4YXW - chains C and G of the 9 polymer chains in the assembly; structure by X-ray diffraction, 3.10 A resolution.

== Chain C ==
Molecule: ATP synthase subunit alpha, mitochondrial
Source organism: Bos taurus
Reference sequence: P19483 (ATPA_BOVIN); residues 1-510 here correspond to UniProt positions 44-553 (UniProt number = residue number + 43)
Chain sequence (510 residues; row label = number of the first residue in the row):
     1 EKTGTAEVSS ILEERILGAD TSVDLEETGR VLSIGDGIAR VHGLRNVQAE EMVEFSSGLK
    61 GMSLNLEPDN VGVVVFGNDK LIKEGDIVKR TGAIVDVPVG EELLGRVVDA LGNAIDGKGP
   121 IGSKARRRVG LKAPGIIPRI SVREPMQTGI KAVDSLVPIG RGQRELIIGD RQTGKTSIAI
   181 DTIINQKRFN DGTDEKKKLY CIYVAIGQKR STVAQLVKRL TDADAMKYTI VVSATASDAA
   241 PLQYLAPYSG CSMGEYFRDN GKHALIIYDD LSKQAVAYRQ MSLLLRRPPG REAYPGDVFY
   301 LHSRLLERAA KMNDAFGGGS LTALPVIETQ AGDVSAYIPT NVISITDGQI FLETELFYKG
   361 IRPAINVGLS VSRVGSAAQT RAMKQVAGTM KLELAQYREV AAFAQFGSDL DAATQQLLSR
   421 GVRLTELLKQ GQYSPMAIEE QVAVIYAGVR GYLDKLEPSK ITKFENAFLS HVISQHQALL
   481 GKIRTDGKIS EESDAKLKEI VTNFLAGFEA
Not modelled in the structure: 1-22
Construct notes: variant Glu1 (Gln44 in P19483), Gly481 (Ser524 in P19483)
Bound ions: Mg2+: Thr176 (together with AMP-PNP)
Residues lining bound ligands:
  - AMP-PNP (ANP; phosphoaminophosphonic acid-adenylate ester), molecule 1: Asp170, Arg171, Gln172, Thr173, Gly174, Lys175, Thr176, Ser177, Glu328, Phe357, Arg362, Pro363, Gln430, Gly431, Gln432, Tyr433
  - AMP-PNP (ANP), molecule 2: Ile343, Ser344, Val371, Ser372, Arg373
Curated features (UniProtKB/Swiss-Prot):
  - binding site (ATP): Gln172, Gly174, Lys175, Thr176, Ser177, Gln430, Gln432
  - binding site (Mg(2+)): Thr176, Asp269
  - site: Ser370 (Required for activity)
  - modified residue: Ser10 (Phosphoserine), Ser22 (Phosphoserine), Ser33 (Phosphoserine), Ser63 (Phosphoserine), Lys80 (N6-acetyllysine), Lys83 (N6-acetyllysine), Lys89 (N6-acetyllysine), Thr91 (Phosphothreonine), Lys118 (N6-acetyllysine), Ser123 (Phosphoserine), Lys124 (N6-acetyllysine), Ser141 (Phosphoserine), Arg161 (Omega-N-methylarginine), Lys187 (N6-acetyllysine), Lys196 (N6-acetyllysine), Lys197 (N6-acetyllysine), Lys218 (N6-acetyllysine), Lys262 (N6-acetyllysine), Lys384 (N6-acetyllysine), Lys391 (N6-acetyllysine) and 5 more in UniProt
  - glycosylation: Ser33 (O-linked (GlcNAc) serine)

== Chain G ==
Molecule: ATP synthase subunit gamma, mitochondrial
Source organism: Bos taurus
Reference sequence: P05631 (ATPG_BOVIN); residues 1-273 here correspond to UniProt positions 26-298 (UniProt number = residue number + 25)
Chain sequence (273 residues; row label = number of the first residue in the row):
     1 ATLKDITRRL KSIKNIQKIT KSMKMVAAAK YARAERELKP ARVYGVGSLA LYEKADIKTP
    61 EDKKKHLIIG VSSDRGLCGA IHSSVAKQMK SEAANLAAAG KEVKIIGVGD KIRSILHRTH
   121 SDQFLVTFKE VGRRPPTFGD ASVIALELLN SGYEFDEGSI IFNRFRSVIS YKTEEKPIFS
   181 LDTISSAESM SIYDDIDADV LRNYQEYSLA NIIYYSLKES TTSEQSARMT AMDNASKNAS
   241 EMIDKLTLTF NRTRQAVITK ELIEIISGAA ALD
Not modelled in the structure: 50-66, 97-106, 149-158, 174-195, 273
Curated features (UniProtKB/Swiss-Prot):
  - modified residue: Lys14 (N6-acetyllysine), Lys24 (N6-succinyllysine), Lys30 (N6-acetyllysine), Lys90 (N6-acetyllysine), Ser121 (Phosphoserine), Lys129 (N6-acetyllysine), Lys172 (N6-acetyllysine), Lys245 (N6-succinyllysine)

== How chain C and chain G interact ==
Contacting residue pairs (7; chain C residue first):
  Arg286(C) - Ala271(G)
  Pro288(C) - Gly268(G)
  Pro288(C) - Ala271(G)
  Pro288(C) - Leu272(G)  hydrophobic
  Glu292(C) - Glu264(G)  hydrogen bond (backbone-side chain)
  Gly407(C) - Ser114(G)
  Asp409(C) - Arg113(G)
Interface residues without a listed pair, chain C (8 interface residues in all): Pro289, Gly290, Arg291
Interface residues without a listed pair, chain G (7 interface residues in all): Ser267

== Overview ==
Chain C and chain G form an interface of 8 and 7 residues respectively, with 1 hydrogen bond. The
hydrogen-bonded pair is Glu292(C)-Glu264(G). Bound to chain C: AMP-PNP. From UniProt: 7 ATP-binding residues
and Mg2+-binding residues Thr176(C) and Asp269(C) on chain C.
Chain C is ATP synthase subunit alpha, mitochondrial and chain G is ATP synthase subunit gamma, mitochondrial,
both from Bos taurus; the structure, Bovine heart mitochondrial F1-ATPase inhibited by AMP-PNP and ADP in the
presence of thiophosphate, was determined by X-ray diffraction, deposited together with 4Z1M.
